6QSB - chains A and B; structure by X-ray diffraction, 1.99 A resolution.

== Chain A (and B) ==
Name: Xaa-Pro dipeptidase
Organism: Homo sapiens
Notes: EC 3.4.13.9; chain B of this document is another copy of the same molecule, construct and numbering; everything in this record applies to it too
UniProtKB: P12955 (PEPD_HUMAN); residues 1-493 here = UniProt positions 1-493
Amino-acid sequence (493 residues; row label = number of the first residue in the row):
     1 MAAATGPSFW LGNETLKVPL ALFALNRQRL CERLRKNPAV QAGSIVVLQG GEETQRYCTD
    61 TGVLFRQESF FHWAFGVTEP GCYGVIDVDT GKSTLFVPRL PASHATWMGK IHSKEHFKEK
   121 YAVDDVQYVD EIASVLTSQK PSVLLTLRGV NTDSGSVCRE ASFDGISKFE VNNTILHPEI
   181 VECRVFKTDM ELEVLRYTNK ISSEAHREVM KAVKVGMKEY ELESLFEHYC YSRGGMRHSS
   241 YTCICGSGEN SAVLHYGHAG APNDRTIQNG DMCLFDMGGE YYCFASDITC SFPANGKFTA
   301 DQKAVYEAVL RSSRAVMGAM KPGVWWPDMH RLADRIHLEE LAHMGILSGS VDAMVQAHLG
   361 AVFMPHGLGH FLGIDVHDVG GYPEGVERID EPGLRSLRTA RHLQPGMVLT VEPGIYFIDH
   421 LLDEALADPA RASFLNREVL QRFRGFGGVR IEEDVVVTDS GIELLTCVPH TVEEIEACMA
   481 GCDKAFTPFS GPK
Disordered / not traced: 1-5, 485-493 (chain B: 1-5, 489-493)
Disulfides: Cys482 forms a disulfide with the same residue of a neighbouring copy of this chain
Differences from the reference sequence: engineered mutation His470 (Arg in P12955)
Ion coordination: Mn2+ site 1: Asp276, Asp287, Glu452; Mn2+ site 2: Asp287, His370, Glu412, Glu452
UniProt features mapped onto this chain:
  - binding site (a dipeptide): His255, Asp287, His377, Arg398
  - binding site (Mn(2+)): Asp276, Asp287, His370, Glu412, Glu452
  - modified residue: Ala2 (N-acetylalanine), Ser167 (Phosphoserine)
  - natural variant: Arg184 (R184Q: In PD), Asp276 (D276N: In PD), Gly278 (G278D: In PD), Gly448 (G448R: In PD), Glu452 (deletion: In PD)
What the authors report for this chain:
  - contacts within the chain: Thr289-His470, Glu453-His470 (salt bridge)
  - Mn2+ coordination: Glu452
  - disease-associated variants - R470H: unchanged stability
  - disease-associated variants - L192P: decreased stability
  - catalytic residues: Glu452

== Interface between chain A and chain B ==
Contacting residue pairs (114):
  Leu11(A) - Lys218(B)
  Leu11(A) - Tyr220(B)  hydrogen bond (backbone-side chain)
  Leu11(A) - Asp264(B)
  Gly12(A) - Lys218(B)
  Asn13(A) - Lys218(B)
  Asn13(A) - Glu221(B)  hydrogen bond
  Thr15(A) - Tyr220(B)
  Gly51(A) - Tyr57(B)
  Arg56(A) - Arg66(B)
  Arg56(A) - Ser239(B)  hydrogen bond (side chain-backbone)
  Arg56(A) - Glu280(B)  salt bridge
  Tyr57(A) - Gly51(B)
  Tyr57(A) - Phe65(B)
  Tyr57(A) - Arg66(B)  hydrogen bond (side chain-backbone)
  Tyr57(A) - Gln67(B)
  Tyr57(A) - Glu68(B)
  Cys58(A) - Asn151(B)  hydrogen bond (backbone-side chain)
  Cys58(A) - Ser154(B)  hydrogen bond (backbone-side chain)
  Cys58(A) - Ser156(B)
  Cys58(A) - Val157(B)
  Cys58(A) - Cys158(B)  hydrophobic
  Thr59(A) - Asn151(B)
  Thr59(A) - Ser154(B)
  Thr59(A) - Asp375(B)
  Asp60(A) - Asp153(B)
  Asp60(A) - Ser154(B)
  Asp60(A) - His377(B)  salt bridge
  Asp60(A) - Arg398(B)  salt bridge
  Thr61(A) - Ser240(B)
  Phe65(A) - Tyr57(B)
  Phe65(A) - Ala259(B)  hydrophobic
  Arg66(A) - Arg56(B)
  Arg66(A) - Tyr57(B)  hydrogen bond (backbone-side chain)
  Gln67(A) - Tyr57(B)
  Glu68(A) - Tyr57(B)
  Thr78(A) - Ala259(B)
  Ala102(A) - His420(B)  hydrogen bond (backbone-side chain)
  Ser103(A) - His420(B)
  Thr106(A) - Leu254(B)  hydrogen bond (backbone-backbone)
  Thr106(A) - Pro365(B)
  Trp107(A) - Val253(B)
  Trp107(A) - Leu254(B)
  Trp107(A) - His255(B)  hydrogen bond (backbone-backbone)
  Trp107(A) - Pro365(B)
  Trp107(A) - Ser396(B)
  Met108(A) - Val253(B)
  Met108(A) - His255(B)
  Met108(A) - His258(B)  hydrogen bond (backbone-side chain)
  Gly109(A) - Val253(B)
  Asn151(A) - Cys58(B)
  Asn151(A) - Thr59(B)
  Asp153(A) - Asp60(B)
  Ser154(A) - Cys58(B)  hydrogen bond (side chain-backbone)
  Ser154(A) - Thr59(B)
  Ser154(A) - Asp60(B)
  Ser156(A) - Cys58(B)
  Cys158(A) - Cys58(B)  hydrophobic
  Lys218(A) - Leu11(B)
  Lys218(A) - Gly12(B)
  Lys218(A) - Asn13(B)
  Tyr220(A) - Leu11(B)  hydrogen bond (side chain-backbone)
  Tyr220(A) - Thr15(B)
  Tyr220(A) - Tyr231(B)
  Tyr220(A) - Gly235(B)
  Glu221(A) - Asn13(B)  hydrogen bond
  Glu221(A) - Ser232(B)
  Glu223(A) - Tyr231(B)  hydrogen bond
  Glu223(A) - Arg237(B)  salt bridge
  Ser224(A) - His228(B)  hydrogen bond
  Ser224(A) - Tyr231(B)
  Ser224(A) - Ser232(B)
  Leu225(A) - His228(B)
  His228(A) - Ser224(B)  hydrogen bond
  His228(A) - Leu225(B)
  His228(A) - His228(B)
  Tyr231(A) - Tyr220(B)
  Tyr231(A) - Glu223(B)  hydrogen bond
  Tyr231(A) - Ser224(B)
  Ser232(A) - Glu221(B)
  Ser232(A) - Ser224(B)
  Arg237(A) - Glu223(B)  salt bridge
  Arg237(A) - Thr242(B)
  Arg237(A) - Gly257(B)  hydrogen bond (side chain-backbone)
  Arg237(A) - Pro262(B)
  Arg237(A) - Asn263(B)
  Ser239(A) - Arg56(B)  hydrogen bond (backbone-side chain)
  Ser240(A) - Thr61(B)
  Thr242(A) - Arg237(B)
  Val253(A) - Trp107(B)
  Val253(A) - Met108(B)
  Val253(A) - Gly109(B)
  Leu254(A) - Thr106(B)
  Leu254(A) - Trp107(B)
  His255(A) - Trp107(B)  hydrogen bond (backbone-backbone)
  His255(A) - Met108(B)
  Gly257(A) - Arg237(B)  hydrogen bond (backbone-side chain)
  His258(A) - Arg237(B)
  Ala259(A) - Phe65(B)
  Ala259(A) - Thr78(B)
  Pro262(A) - Arg237(B)
  Asn263(A) - Arg237(B)
  Asp264(A) - Leu11(B)
  Glu280(A) - Arg56(B)  salt bridge
  Pro365(A) - Thr106(B)
  His366(A) - Trp107(B)
  Asp375(A) - Thr59(B)
  His377(A) - Asp60(B)  salt bridge
  Arg398(A) - Asp60(B)  salt bridge
  Ile418(A) - Thr106(B)
  His420(A) - Ala102(B)
  His420(A) - Ser103(B)
  His420(A) - Ala105(B)
  His420(A) - Thr106(B)
  Leu421(A) - Thr106(B)
Also at the interface, not in a pair above, chain A (73 interface residues in all): Glu52, Gly62, Leu64, Ser69, Phe70, Glu79, Ala105, Val157, Gly216, Glu227, Gly235, His238, Cys243, Val376, Ser396
Also at the interface, not in a pair above, chain B (76 interface residues in all): Glu52, Glu53, Gly62, Leu64, Ser69, Gly216, Glu227, His238, Cys243, Ala252, Tyr256, Gly260, Ala261, His366, Val376, Ile418, Leu421

== In short ==
73 residues of chain A and 76 residues of chain B are in contact, with 22 hydrogen bonds and 8 salt bridges.
Polar pairs include Arg56(A)-Glu280(B), Asp60(A)-His377(B) and Asp60(A)-Arg398(B). Curated annotation
(UniProt) lists 4 dipeptide-binding residues and 5 Mn2+-binding residues on chain A. The paper reports the
catalytic residue Glu452(A); L192P of chain A reduces stability.
Chain A and chain B are both Xaa-Pro dipeptidase (Homo sapiens); the structure, Crystal Structure of Arg470His
mutant of Human Prolidase with Mn ions, was determined by X-ray diffraction, deposited together with 6QSC.
